Entry 6HUY (X-ray diffraction, 2.25 A resolution); this record covers chains A and B.

== Chain A ==
Protein: Coenzyme F420-dependent N(5), N(10)-methenyltetrahydromethanopterin reductase-related protein
Source organism: Desulfurobacterium thermolithotrophum DSM 11699
Notes: EC 1.12.98.2
UniProt: F0S2B6 (F0S2B6_DESTD); residues 1-357 here = UniProt positions 1-357
Sequence (370 residues; each row starts with the number of its first residue):
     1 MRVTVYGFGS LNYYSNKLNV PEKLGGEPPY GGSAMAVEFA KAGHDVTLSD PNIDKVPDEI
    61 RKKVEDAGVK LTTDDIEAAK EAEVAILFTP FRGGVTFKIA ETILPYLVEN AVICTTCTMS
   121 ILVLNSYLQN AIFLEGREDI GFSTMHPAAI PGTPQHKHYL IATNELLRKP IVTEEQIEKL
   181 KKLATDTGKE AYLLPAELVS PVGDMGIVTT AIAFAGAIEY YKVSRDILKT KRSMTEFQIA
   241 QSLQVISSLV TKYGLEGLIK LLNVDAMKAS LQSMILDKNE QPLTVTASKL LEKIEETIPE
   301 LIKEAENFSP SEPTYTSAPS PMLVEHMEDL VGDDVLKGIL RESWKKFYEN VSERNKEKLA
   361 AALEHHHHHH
Unresolved in the structure: 351-370
Sequence notes: expression tag (358-370)
Small-molecule neighbours:
  - iron-guanylyl pyridinol cofactor (FE9): Tyr-6, Gly-7, Phe-8, Gly-9, Ser-10, Tyr-14, Ser-49, Asp-50, Pro-51, Asn-52, Asp-75, Phe-88, Thr-89, Pro-90, Phe-91, Val-95, Ile-99, Thr-116, Cys-117, Thr-118, His-146, Pro-147, Ala-148, Ala-149, Ile-150, Pro-151
  - 5,10-Methenyltetrahydrofolate (GUE), molecule 1: Tyr-13, Lys-17, Leu-18, Phe-91, Arg-92, Cys-117, Ala-148, Ala-149, Ile-150, Gly-203, Asp-204, Met-205, Ile-207
  - 5,10-Methenyltetrahydrofolate (GUE), molecule 2: Leu-228, Thr-230, Met-234, Ser-270, Ser-273, Met-274

== Chain B ==
Protein: Coenzyme F420-dependent N(5), N(10)-methenyltetrahydromethanopterin reductase-related protein
Source organism: Desulfurobacterium thermolithotrophum DSM 11699
UniProt: F0S2B6 (F0S2B6_DESTD); residue numbers follow UniProt; this construct covers 1-357
Sequence (370 residues; numbered 1 to 370; the number before each row is that of its first residue):
     1 MRVTVYGFGS LNYYSNKLNV PEKLGGEPPY GGSAMAVEFA KAGHDVTLSD PNIDKVPDEI
    61 RKKVEDAGVK LTTDDIEAAK EAEVAILFTP FRGGVTFKIA ETILPYLVEN AVICTTCTMS
   121 ILVLNSYLQN AIFLEGREDI GFSTMHPAAI PGTPQHKHYL IATNELLRKP IVTEEQIEKL
   181 KKLATDTGKE AYLLPAELVS PVGDMGIVTT AIAFAGAIEY YKVSRDILKT KRSMTEFQIA
   241 QSLQVISSLV TKYGLEGLIK LLNVDAMKAS LQSMILDKNE QPLTVTASKL LEKIEETIPE
   301 LIKEAENFSP SEPTYTSAPS PMLVEHMEDL VGDDVLKGIL RESWKKFYEN VSERNKEKLA
   361 AALEHHHHHH
Unresolved in the structure: 358-370
Sequence notes: expression tag (358-370)
Modified positions: Cys-117 (S-hydroxycysteine; CSO)
Small-molecule neighbours:
  - 5,10-Methenyltetrahydrofolate (GUE), molecule 1: Tyr-13, Leu-18, Thr-89, Pro-90, Phe-91, Arg-92, Cys-117, Thr-118, His-146, Ala-148, Ala-149, Ile-150, Gly-203, Asp-204, Met-205, Ile-207
  - 5,10-Methenyltetrahydrofolate (GUE), molecule 2: Leu-228, Lys-229, Thr-230, Lys-231, Met-234, Ser-270, Ser-273, Met-274

== Chain A / chain B interface ==
Residue-residue contacts (285):
  Tyr-13(A) / Leu-228(B)  hydrogen bond (side chain-backbone)
  Leu-18(A) / Ile-227(B)  hydrophobic
  Lys-23(A) / Leu-276(B)  hydrogen bond (side chain-backbone)
  Lys-23(A) / Asp-277(B)  salt bridge
  Leu-24(A) / Ser-273(B)
  Phe-91(A) / Met-234(B)  hydrophobic
  Arg-92(A) / Lys-231(B)
  Ala-148(A) / Ser-270(B)
  Ala-149(A) / Ser-273(B)
  Gln-155(A) / Ser-273(B)
  His-158(A) / Ala-269(B)
  Glu-165(A) / Leu-261(B)
  Glu-165(A) / Pro-310(B)
  Leu-166(A) / Tyr-253(B)
  Leu-166(A) / Pro-310(B)  hydrophobic
  Leu-166(A) / Pro-313(B)
  Leu-166(A) / Thr-314(B)  hydrogen bond (backbone-backbone)
  Leu-167(A) / Pro-313(B)
  Arg-168(A) / Pro-313(B)
  Arg-168(A) / Thr-314(B)
  Tyr-192(A) / Asp-265(B)
  Tyr-192(A) / Ala-266(B)  hydrophobic
  Leu-194(A) / Leu-261(B)
  Leu-194(A) / Leu-262(B)
  Leu-194(A) / Asn-263(B)
  Pro-195(A) / Leu-261(B)
  Glu-197(A) / Tyr-315(B)
  Glu-197(A) / Thr-316(B)  hydrogen bond (side chain-backbone)
  Glu-197(A) / Ser-317(B)  hydrogen bond
  Leu-198(A) / Val-245(B)  hydrophobic
  Leu-198(A) / Leu-261(B)
  Leu-198(A) / Thr-316(B)
  Ser-200(A) / Gln-241(B)  hydrogen bond
  Pro-201(A) / Gln-241(B)
  Val-202(A) / Leu-262(B)  hydrophobic
  Val-202(A) / Ser-270(B)  hydrogen bond (backbone-side chain)
  Gly-203(A) / Ser-270(B)  hydrogen bond (backbone-side chain)
  Asp-204(A) / Gln-238(B)  hydrogen bond
  Met-205(A) / Tyr-220(B)  hydrogen bond
  Met-205(A) / Leu-228(B)  hydrophobic
  Met-205(A) / Thr-230(B)
  Met-205(A) / Met-234(B)  hydrophobic
  Met-205(A) / Met-274(B)
  Gly-206(A) / Gln-238(B)  hydrogen bond (backbone-side chain)
  Gly-206(A) / Ser-242(B)  hydrogen bond (backbone-side chain)
  Ile-207(A) / Met-267(B)  hydrophobic
  Ile-207(A) / Ser-270(B)
  Ile-207(A) / Leu-271(B)
  Ile-207(A) / Met-274(B)  hydrophobic
  Val-208(A) / Tyr-220(B)  hydrophobic
  Val-208(A) / Leu-271(B)  hydrophobic
  Val-208(A) / Met-274(B)  hydrophobic
  Val-208(A) / Thr-284(B)
  Thr-209(A) / Ala-217(B)
  Thr-209(A) / Tyr-220(B)
  Thr-209(A) / Ile-239(B)
  Thr-209(A) / Ser-242(B)
  Thr-209(A) / Leu-243(B)
  Thr-210(A) / Ser-242(B)  hydrogen bond
  Thr-210(A) / Ile-246(B)
  Ala-211(A) / Leu-271(B)  hydrophobic
  Ile-212(A) / Ile-212(B)
  Ile-212(A) / Gly-216(B)
  Ile-212(A) / Glu-219(B)
  Ile-212(A) / Leu-283(B)  hydrophobic
  Ile-212(A) / Thr-284(B)
  Ile-212(A) / Ala-287(B)  hydrophobic
  Ala-213(A) / Leu-243(B)  hydrophobic
  Ala-213(A) / Ile-246(B)  hydrophobic
  Phe-214(A) / Ile-246(B)
  Phe-214(A) / Leu-258(B)  hydrophobic
  Phe-214(A) / Ile-259(B)  hydrophobic
  Phe-214(A) / Leu-262(B)  hydrophobic
  Phe-214(A) / Met-267(B)  hydrophobic
  Phe-214(A) / Leu-291(B)  hydrophobic
  Phe-214(A) / Ile-294(B)  hydrophobic
  Gly-216(A) / Thr-209(B)  hydrogen bond (backbone-side chain)
  Gly-216(A) / Ile-212(B)
  Ala-217(A) / Thr-209(B)
  Ile-218(A) / Ile-298(B)  hydrophobic
  Glu-219(A) / Ile-212(B)
  Tyr-220(A) / Met-205(B)
  Tyr-220(A) / Gly-206(B)
  Tyr-220(A) / Val-208(B)  hydrophobic
  Tyr-220(A) / Thr-209(B)
  Tyr-221(A) / Leu-255(B)  hydrophobic
  Tyr-221(A) / Ile-298(B)  hydrophobic
  Tyr-221(A) / Glu-300(B)  hydrogen bond
  Tyr-221(A) / Leu-301(B)
  Lys-222(A) / Thr-297(B)
  Lys-222(A) / Ile-298(B)
  Arg-225(A) / Thr-297(B)  hydrogen bond (side chain-backbone)
  Arg-225(A) / Ile-298(B)
  Arg-225(A) / Glu-300(B)  salt bridge
  Ile-227(A) / Leu-18(B)
  Ile-227(A) / Lys-23(B)
  Leu-228(A) / Tyr-13(B)  hydrogen bond (backbone-side chain)
  Leu-228(A) / Met-205(B)  hydrophobic
  Lys-229(A) / Lys-17(B)
  Arg-232(A) / Glu-256(B)  salt bridge
  Arg-232(A) / Leu-301(B)
  Arg-232(A) / Glu-304(B)  salt bridge
  Arg-232(A) / Asn-355(B)
  Ser-233(A) / Val-351(B)
  Ser-233(A) / Ser-352(B)
  Ser-233(A) / Asn-355(B)
  Met-234(A) / Phe-91(B)  hydrophobic
  Glu-236(A) / Val-250(B)
  Glu-236(A) / Gly-254(B)
  Glu-236(A) / Leu-255(B)  hydrogen bond (side chain-backbone)
  Glu-236(A) / Glu-256(B)
  Glu-236(A) / Arg-354(B)  salt bridge
  Phe-237(A) / Phe-91(B)  hydrophobic
  Phe-237(A) / Ser-120(B)
  Phe-237(A) / Phe-347(B)  hydrophobic
  Phe-237(A) / Val-351(B)
  Gln-238(A) / Cys-117(B)
  Gln-238(A) / Asp-204(B)  hydrogen bond
  Gln-238(A) / Met-205(B)  hydrogen bond (side chain-backbone)
  Gln-238(A) / Gly-206(B)  hydrogen bond (side chain-backbone)
  Ile-239(A) / Thr-209(B)
  Ala-240(A) / Ser-247(B)  hydrogen bond (backbone-side chain)
  Ala-240(A) / Thr-251(B)
  Ala-240(A) / Phe-347(B)  hydrophobic
  Gln-241(A) / Ser-120(B)  hydrogen bond
  Gln-241(A) / Ser-200(B)
  Gln-241(A) / Asp-204(B)
  Ser-242(A) / Pro-201(B)
  Ser-242(A) / Thr-210(B)  hydrogen bond
  Leu-243(A) / Thr-209(B)
  Leu-243(A) / Ala-213(B)  hydrophobic
  Leu-243(A) / Leu-243(B)
  Leu-243(A) / Ile-246(B)  hydrophobic
  Leu-243(A) / Ser-247(B)
  Gln-244(A) / Gln-244(B)  hydrogen bond
  Gln-244(A) / Ser-247(B)  hydrogen bond (backbone-side chain)
  Gln-244(A) / Ser-320(B)  hydrogen bond
  Val-245(A) / Glu-197(B)
  Val-245(A) / Leu-198(B)  hydrophobic
  Val-245(A) / Pro-201(B)  hydrophobic
  Ile-246(A) / Thr-210(B)
  Ile-246(A) / Leu-243(B)  hydrophobic
  Ser-247(A) / Ala-240(B)  hydrogen bond (side chain-backbone)
  Ser-247(A) / Gln-244(B)  hydrogen bond (side chain-backbone)
  Ser-248(A) / Ser-320(B)
  Ser-248(A) / Pro-321(B)
  Leu-249(A) / Leu-166(B)  hydrophobic
  Leu-249(A) / Leu-198(B)  hydrophobic
  Val-250(A) / Glu-236(B)
  Thr-251(A) / Ala-240(B)
  Thr-251(A) / Pro-319(B)
  Lys-252(A) / Glu-325(B)  salt bridge
  Tyr-253(A) / Leu-166(B)
  Gly-254(A) / Glu-236(B)
  Leu-255(A) / Tyr-221(B)  hydrophobic
  Leu-255(A) / Glu-236(B)  hydrogen bond (backbone-side chain)
  Leu-255(A) / Ile-239(B)  hydrophobic
  Glu-256(A) / Arg-232(B)  salt bridge
  Glu-256(A) / Glu-236(B)
  Leu-258(A) / Phe-214(B)  hydrophobic
  Leu-261(A) / Glu-165(B)
  Leu-261(A) / Leu-166(B)  hydrophobic
  Leu-261(A) / Leu-198(B)
  Leu-262(A) / Leu-194(B)
  Leu-262(A) / Leu-198(B)  hydrophobic
  Leu-262(A) / Val-202(B)  hydrophobic
  Leu-262(A) / Phe-214(B)  hydrophobic
  Asn-263(A) / Tyr-192(B)
  Asn-263(A) / Leu-194(B)
  Val-264(A) / Phe-214(B)  hydrophobic
  Asp-265(A) / Tyr-192(B)
  Ala-266(A) / Tyr-192(B)  hydrophobic
  Ala-266(A) / Val-202(B)  hydrophobic
  Met-267(A) / Val-202(B)
  Met-267(A) / Ile-207(B)  hydrophobic
  Met-267(A) / Thr-210(B)
  Met-267(A) / Ala-211(B)  hydrophobic
  Ala-269(A) / His-158(B)
  Ser-270(A) / Ala-148(B)
  Ser-270(A) / Val-202(B)  hydrogen bond (side chain-backbone)
  Ser-270(A) / Gly-203(B)
  Ser-270(A) / Ile-207(B)
  Leu-271(A) / Ile-207(B)  hydrophobic
  Leu-271(A) / Ala-211(B)  hydrophobic
  Ser-273(A) / Leu-24(B)
  Ser-273(A) / Ala-149(B)
  Ser-273(A) / Gln-155(B)
  Met-274(A) / Met-205(B)
  Met-274(A) / Ile-207(B)  hydrophobic
  Met-274(A) / Val-208(B)  hydrophobic
  Leu-276(A) / Lys-23(B)
  Pro-282(A) / Thr-286(B)
  Leu-283(A) / Ile-212(B)  hydrophobic
  Leu-283(A) / Leu-283(B)  hydrophobic
  Leu-283(A) / Thr-286(B)
  Leu-283(A) / Leu-290(B)  hydrophobic
  Thr-284(A) / Val-208(B)
  Thr-284(A) / Ile-212(B)
  Thr-286(A) / Leu-283(B)
  Ala-287(A) / Ala-211(B)
  Leu-290(A) / Leu-283(B)  hydrophobic
  Leu-291(A) / Phe-214(B)  hydrophobic
  Ile-294(A) / Ile-218(B)  hydrophobic
  Thr-297(A) / Arg-225(B)  hydrogen bond (backbone-side chain)
  Ile-298(A) / Ile-218(B)  hydrophobic
  Ile-298(A) / Tyr-221(B)  hydrophobic
  Glu-300(A) / Tyr-221(B)  hydrogen bond
  Glu-300(A) / Arg-225(B)  salt bridge
  Leu-301(A) / Tyr-221(B)  hydrophobic
  Leu-301(A) / Arg-232(B)
  Glu-304(A) / Arg-232(B)  salt bridge
  Pro-310(A) / Glu-165(B)
  Pro-310(A) / Leu-166(B)  hydrophobic
  Pro-313(A) / Leu-166(B)
  Pro-313(A) / Leu-167(B)
  Pro-313(A) / Arg-168(B)
  Thr-314(A) / Leu-166(B)  hydrogen bond (backbone-backbone)
  Thr-314(A) / Glu-197(B)
  Thr-314(A) / Pro-321(B)
  Tyr-315(A) / Leu-122(B)  hydrophobic
  Tyr-315(A) / Leu-167(B)  hydrophobic
  Tyr-315(A) / Arg-168(B)
  Tyr-315(A) / Lys-169(B)  hydrogen bond (side chain-backbone)
  Tyr-315(A) / Glu-197(B)
  Tyr-315(A) / Leu-340(B)  hydrophobic
  Tyr-315(A) / Trp-344(B)  hydrophobic
  Thr-316(A) / Glu-197(B)  hydrogen bond (backbone-side chain)
  Thr-316(A) / Leu-198(B)
  Ser-317(A) / Glu-197(B)  hydrogen bond
  Ser-317(A) / Trp-344(B)  hydrogen bond
  Ala-318(A) / Ser-320(B)  hydrogen bond (backbone-side chain)
  Ala-318(A) / Trp-344(B)
  Pro-319(A) / Ser-343(B)
  Pro-319(A) / Trp-344(B)
  Pro-319(A) / Phe-347(B)  hydrophobic
  Ser-320(A) / Gln-244(B)
  Ser-320(A) / Ser-248(B)
  Ser-320(A) / Ala-318(B)  hydrogen bond (side chain-backbone)
  Ser-320(A) / Ser-320(B)  hydrogen bond (backbone-side chain)
  Ser-320(A) / Leu-323(B)
  Pro-321(A) / Ser-248(B)
  Met-322(A) / Thr-251(B)
  Met-322(A) / Ser-343(B)
  Met-322(A) / Lys-346(B)
  Met-322(A) / Phe-347(B)  hydrophobic
  Met-322(A) / Asn-350(B)
  Leu-323(A) / Leu-323(B)  hydrophobic
  Leu-323(A) / Val-324(B)  hydrophobic
  Leu-323(A) / Met-327(B)  hydrophobic
  Leu-323(A) / Leu-340(B)  hydrophobic
  Leu-323(A) / Ser-343(B)
  Val-324(A) / Tyr-315(B)
  Val-324(A) / Ala-318(B)  hydrophobic
  Val-324(A) / Leu-323(B)  hydrophobic
  Glu-325(A) / Pro-313(B)
  Glu-325(A) / Thr-314(B)
  His-326(A) / Ile-339(B)
  His-326(A) / Glu-342(B)  salt bridge
  His-326(A) / Ser-343(B)
  Met-327(A) / Met-327(B)  hydrophobic
  Met-327(A) / Leu-330(B)  hydrophobic
  Glu-328(A) / Tyr-315(B)
  Leu-330(A) / Val-331(B)  hydrophobic
  Val-331(A) / Leu-330(B)  hydrophobic
  Asp-333(A) / Tyr-315(B)  hydrogen bond
  Leu-336(A) / Tyr-315(B)  hydrophobic
  Leu-336(A) / Leu-323(B)  hydrophobic
  Lys-337(A) / Tyr-315(B)
  Ile-339(A) / Met-322(B)
  Ile-339(A) / His-326(B)
  Leu-340(A) / Tyr-315(B)  hydrophobic
  Leu-340(A) / Ser-317(B)
  Leu-340(A) / Ala-318(B)  hydrophobic
  Glu-342(A) / Met-322(B)
  Glu-342(A) / His-326(B)  salt bridge
  Ser-343(A) / Phe-237(B)
  Ser-343(A) / Pro-319(B)
  Ser-343(A) / Met-322(B)
  Trp-344(A) / Phe-237(B)  hydrophobic
  Phe-347(A) / Ser-233(B)  hydrogen bond (backbone-side chain)
  Phe-347(A) / Met-234(B)
  Phe-347(A) / Phe-237(B)  hydrophobic
  Tyr-348(A) / Met-234(B)  hydrophobic
  Tyr-348(A) / Phe-237(B)  hydrophobic
  Tyr-348(A) / Gln-238(B)  hydrogen bond
Interface residues without a listed pair, chain A (135 interface residues in all): Lys-17, Leu-122, Ile-150, Leu-160, Ala-215, Thr-230, Lys-231, Ile-259, Gln-272, Gln-281
Interface residues without a listed pair, chain B (139 interface residues in all): Met-119, Ile-150, Leu-160, Pro-195, Ala-215, Lys-222, Lys-229, Leu-249, Val-264, Gln-272, Pro-282, Tyr-348

== In short ==
Chain A and chain B form an interface of 135 and 139 residues respectively; the contacts include 44 hydrogen
bonds and 11 salt bridges. Polar contacts include Lys-23(A)/Asp-277(B), Arg-225(A)/Glu-300(B) and
Arg-232(A)/Glu-256(B). 5,10-Methenyltetrahydrofolate is bound between chain A and chain B.
Here chain A is Coenzyme F420-dependent N(5), N(10)-methenyltetrahydromethanopterin reductase-related protein
and chain B is Coenzyme F420-dependent N(5), N(10)-methenyltetrahydromethanopterin reductase-related protein,
both from Desulfurobacterium thermolithotrophum DSM 11699. Entry 6HUY (HmdII from Desulfurobacterium
thermolithotrophum reconstitued with Fe-guanylylpyridinol (FeGP) cofactor and co-crystallized with
methenyl-tetrahydrofolate form A) was determined by X-ray diffraction (same publication as 6HUX and 6HUZ).
